Entry 6L74 (X-ray diffraction, 3.12 A resolution); this record covers chains D and E of the 9 polymer chains in the assembly.

Chain D:
Protein: DNA-directed RNA polymerase subunit beta'
From: Thermus thermophilus (strain HB8 / ATCC 27634 / DSM 579)
Notes: EC 2.7.7.6
Reference sequence: Q8RQE8 (RPOC_THET8); residue numbers follow UniProt; this construct covers 1-1524
Chain sequence (1524 residues; each row starts with the number of its first residue):
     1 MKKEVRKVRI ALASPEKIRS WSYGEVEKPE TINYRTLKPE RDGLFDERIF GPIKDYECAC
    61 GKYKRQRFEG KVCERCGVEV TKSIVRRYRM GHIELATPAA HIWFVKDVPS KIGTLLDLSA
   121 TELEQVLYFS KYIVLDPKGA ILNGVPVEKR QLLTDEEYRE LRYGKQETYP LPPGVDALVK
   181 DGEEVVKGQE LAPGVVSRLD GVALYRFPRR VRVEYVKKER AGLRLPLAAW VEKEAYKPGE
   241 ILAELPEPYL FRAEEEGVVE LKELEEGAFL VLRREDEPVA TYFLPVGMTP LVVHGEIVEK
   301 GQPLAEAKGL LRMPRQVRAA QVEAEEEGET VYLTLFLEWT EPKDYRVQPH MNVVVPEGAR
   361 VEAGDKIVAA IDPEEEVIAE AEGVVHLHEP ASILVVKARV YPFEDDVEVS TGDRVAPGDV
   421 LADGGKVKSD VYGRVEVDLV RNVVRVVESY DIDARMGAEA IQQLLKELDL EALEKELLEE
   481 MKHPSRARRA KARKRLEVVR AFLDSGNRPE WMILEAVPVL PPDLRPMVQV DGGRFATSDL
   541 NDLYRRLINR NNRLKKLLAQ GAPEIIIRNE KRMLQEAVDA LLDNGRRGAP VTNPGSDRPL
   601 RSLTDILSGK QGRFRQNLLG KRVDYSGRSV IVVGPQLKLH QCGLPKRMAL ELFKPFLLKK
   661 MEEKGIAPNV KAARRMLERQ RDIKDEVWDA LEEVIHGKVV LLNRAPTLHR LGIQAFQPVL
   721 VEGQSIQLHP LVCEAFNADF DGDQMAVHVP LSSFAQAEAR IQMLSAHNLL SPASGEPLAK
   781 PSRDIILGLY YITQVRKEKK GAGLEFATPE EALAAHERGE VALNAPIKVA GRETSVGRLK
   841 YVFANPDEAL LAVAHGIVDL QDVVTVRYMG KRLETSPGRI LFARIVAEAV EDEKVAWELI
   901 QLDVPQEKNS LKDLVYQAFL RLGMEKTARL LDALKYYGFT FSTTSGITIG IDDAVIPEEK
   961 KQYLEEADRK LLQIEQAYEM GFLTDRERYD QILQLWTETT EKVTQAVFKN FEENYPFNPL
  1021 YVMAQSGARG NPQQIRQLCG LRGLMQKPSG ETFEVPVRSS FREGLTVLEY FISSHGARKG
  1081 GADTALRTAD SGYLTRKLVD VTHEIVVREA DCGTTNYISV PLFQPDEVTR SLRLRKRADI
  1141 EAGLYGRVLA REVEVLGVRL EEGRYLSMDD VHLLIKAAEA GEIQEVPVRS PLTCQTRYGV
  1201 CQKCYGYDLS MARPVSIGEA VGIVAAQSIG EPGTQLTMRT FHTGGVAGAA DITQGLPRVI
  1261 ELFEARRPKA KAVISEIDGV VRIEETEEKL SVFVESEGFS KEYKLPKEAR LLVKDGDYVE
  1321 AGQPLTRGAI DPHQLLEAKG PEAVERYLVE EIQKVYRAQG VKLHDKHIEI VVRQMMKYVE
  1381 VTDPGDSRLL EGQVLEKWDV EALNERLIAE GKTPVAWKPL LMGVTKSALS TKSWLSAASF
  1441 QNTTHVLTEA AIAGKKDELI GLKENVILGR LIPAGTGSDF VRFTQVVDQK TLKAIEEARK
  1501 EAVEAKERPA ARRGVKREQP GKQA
Not modelled in the structure: 1-2, 1238-1251, 1503-1524
Bound ions: Zn2+ site 1: Cys-58, Cys-60, Cys-73, Cys-76; Mg2+ site 1: Asp-739, Asp-741, Asp-743 (shared with 1 residue of chain I); Mg2+ site 2 near Lys-840 (its only coordinating residue here); Mg2+ site 3: Trp-897, Ile-900; Zn2+ site 2: Cys-1112, Cys-1194, Cys-1201, Cys-1204

Chain E:
Protein: DNA-directed RNA polymerase subunit omega
From: Thermus thermophilus (strain HB8 / ATCC 27634 / DSM 579)
Notes: EC 2.7.7.6
Reference sequence: Q8RQE7 (RPOZ_THET8); residues 1-99 here = UniProt positions 1-99
Chain sequence (99 residues; each row starts with the number of its first residue):
     1 MAEPGIDKLF GMVDSKYRLT VVVAKRAQQL LRHGFKNTVL EPEERPKMQT LEGLFDDPNA
    61 VTWAMKELLT GRLVFGENLV PEDRLQKEME RLYPVEREE
Not modelled in the structure: 1, 97-99

Chain D / chain E interface:
Pairs across the interface (94; chain D residue first):
  His-640(D) with Ala-2(E)
  Asp-689(D) with Leu-51(E)
  Glu-693(D) with Thr-50(E)
  His-696(D) with Met-48(E); Asp-57(E), salt bridge; Asn-59(E), hydrogen bond (backbone-side chain)
  Gly-697(D) with Asn-59(E)
  Lys-698(D) with Asn-59(E)
  Ser-753(D) with Gln-28(E); Leu-31(E)
  Phe-754(D) with Ala-24(E), hydrophobic; Gln-28(E)
  Ala-757(D) with Thr-20(E); Ala-24(E), hydrophobic
  Glu-758(D) with Thr-20(E)
  Arg-760(D) with Glu-3(E), salt bridge; Asn-59(E), hydrogen bond; Val-61(E); Thr-62(E), hydrogen bond
  Ile-761(D) with Phe-10(E), hydrophobic; Leu-19(E), hydrophobic; Thr-20(E); Met-65(E), hydrophobic
  Gln-762(D) with Tyr-17(E); Thr-20(E), hydrogen bond
  Leu-764(D) with Ala-2(E), hydrophobic; Glu-3(E)
  Ala-766(D) with Ala-2(E)
  His-767(D) with Ala-2(E); Glu-3(E), hydrogen bond (side chain-backbone); Ile-6(E)
  Gly-923(D) with Asp-7(E)
  Met-924(D) with Ile-6(E), hydrophobic; Asp-7(E), hydrogen bond (backbone-side chain)
  Glu-925(D) with Ala-2(E); Glu-3(E); Pro-4(E); Gly-5(E), hydrogen bond (side chain-backbone); Ile-6(E); Asp-7(E), hydrogen bond (backbone-side chain)
  Met-1211(D) with Lys-16(E)
  Arg-1213(D) with Phe-10(E)
  Ser-1216(D) with Ser-15(E); Lys-16(E), hydrogen bond (side chain-backbone)
  Ile-1217(D) with Ser-15(E), hydrogen bond (backbone-side chain); Tyr-17(E)
  Gly-1218(D) with Tyr-17(E)
  Glu-1219(D) with Tyr-17(E), hydrogen bond
  Gly-1475(D) with Tyr-17(E)
  Thr-1476(D) with Tyr-17(E); Thr-20(E); Val-21(E)
  Phe-1480(D) with Asp-14(E); Arg-18(E), hydrogen bond (backbone-side chain); Glu-77(E)
  Val-1481(D) with Ser-15(E); Arg-18(E)
  Arg-1482(D) with Lys-25(E)
  Phe-1483(D) with Glu-77(E)
  Thr-1484(D) with Arg-18(E), hydrogen bond; Val-22(E); Lys-25(E), hydrogen bond (backbone-side chain); Gly-76(E)
  Gln-1485(D) with Val-74(E); Phe-75(E); Gly-76(E), hydrogen bond (backbone-backbone); Leu-79(E), hydrogen bond (side chain-backbone); Val-80(E), hydrogen bond (side chain-backbone); Glu-82(E), hydrogen bond
  Val-1486(D) with Val-22(E); Gln-29(E), hydrogen bond (backbone-side chain); Leu-73(E), hydrophobic; Val-74(E)
  Val-1487(D) with Leu-73(E); Val-74(E), hydrogen bond (backbone-backbone); Leu-85(E), hydrophobic
  Asp-1488(D) with Asn-37(E); Val-39(E); Arg-72(E); Leu-73(E); Tyr-93(E)
  Gln-1489(D) with Arg-72(E), hydrogen bond (backbone-backbone); Val-74(E)
  Thr-1491(D) with Met-89(E); Tyr-93(E), hydrogen bond
  Leu-1492(D) with Val-74(E), hydrophobic
  Ala-1494(D) with Leu-92(E), hydrophobic
  Ile-1495(D) with Val-80(E), hydrophobic; Leu-85(E), hydrophobic; Glu-88(E)
  Ala-1498(D) with Glu-88(E)
  Arg-1499(D) with Leu-79(E), hydrogen bond (side chain-backbone); Val-80(E); Pro-81(E)
Also at the interface, not in a pair above, chain D (48 interface residues in all): Lys-660, Gln-717, Ala-928, Asp-1208, Lys-1490
Also at the interface, not in a pair above, chain E (53 interface residues in all): Val-23, Arg-26, Ala-27, Lys-47, Pro-58, Asn-78, Arg-84

Summary:
The interface between chain D and chain E involves 48 residues on one side and 53 on the other; the contacts
include 23 hydrogen bonds and 2 salt bridges. Among the polar pairs are His-696(D)/Asp-57(E),
Arg-760(D)/Glu-3(E) and His-696(D)/Asn-59(E).
Here chain D is DNA-directed RNA polymerase subunit beta' and chain E is DNA-directed RNA polymerase subunit
omega, both from Thermus thermophilus (strain HB8 / ATCC 27634 / DSM 579). Entry 6L74 (Thermus thermophilus
initial transcription complex comprising sigma A and 5'-triphosphate RNA of 2 nt) was determined by X-ray
diffraction together with 6KQD, 6KQE, 6KQF, 6KQG, 6KQH, 6KQL and 6 further entries from the same study.
